PDB entry 7WBV | electron microscopy, 4.10 A resolution (low resolution: residue-level contacts below are approximate; hydrogen-bond / salt-bridge calls are withheld) | chains A and P of the 26 polymer chains in the assembly

# Chain A
Molecule: DNA-directed RNA polymerase subunit
From: Komagataella phaffii
Notes: EC 2.7.7.6
UniProtKB: C4R4Y0 (C4R4Y0_KOMPG); residue numbers follow UniProt; this construct covers 1-1743
Amino-acid sequence (1743 residues; each row starts with the number of its first residue):
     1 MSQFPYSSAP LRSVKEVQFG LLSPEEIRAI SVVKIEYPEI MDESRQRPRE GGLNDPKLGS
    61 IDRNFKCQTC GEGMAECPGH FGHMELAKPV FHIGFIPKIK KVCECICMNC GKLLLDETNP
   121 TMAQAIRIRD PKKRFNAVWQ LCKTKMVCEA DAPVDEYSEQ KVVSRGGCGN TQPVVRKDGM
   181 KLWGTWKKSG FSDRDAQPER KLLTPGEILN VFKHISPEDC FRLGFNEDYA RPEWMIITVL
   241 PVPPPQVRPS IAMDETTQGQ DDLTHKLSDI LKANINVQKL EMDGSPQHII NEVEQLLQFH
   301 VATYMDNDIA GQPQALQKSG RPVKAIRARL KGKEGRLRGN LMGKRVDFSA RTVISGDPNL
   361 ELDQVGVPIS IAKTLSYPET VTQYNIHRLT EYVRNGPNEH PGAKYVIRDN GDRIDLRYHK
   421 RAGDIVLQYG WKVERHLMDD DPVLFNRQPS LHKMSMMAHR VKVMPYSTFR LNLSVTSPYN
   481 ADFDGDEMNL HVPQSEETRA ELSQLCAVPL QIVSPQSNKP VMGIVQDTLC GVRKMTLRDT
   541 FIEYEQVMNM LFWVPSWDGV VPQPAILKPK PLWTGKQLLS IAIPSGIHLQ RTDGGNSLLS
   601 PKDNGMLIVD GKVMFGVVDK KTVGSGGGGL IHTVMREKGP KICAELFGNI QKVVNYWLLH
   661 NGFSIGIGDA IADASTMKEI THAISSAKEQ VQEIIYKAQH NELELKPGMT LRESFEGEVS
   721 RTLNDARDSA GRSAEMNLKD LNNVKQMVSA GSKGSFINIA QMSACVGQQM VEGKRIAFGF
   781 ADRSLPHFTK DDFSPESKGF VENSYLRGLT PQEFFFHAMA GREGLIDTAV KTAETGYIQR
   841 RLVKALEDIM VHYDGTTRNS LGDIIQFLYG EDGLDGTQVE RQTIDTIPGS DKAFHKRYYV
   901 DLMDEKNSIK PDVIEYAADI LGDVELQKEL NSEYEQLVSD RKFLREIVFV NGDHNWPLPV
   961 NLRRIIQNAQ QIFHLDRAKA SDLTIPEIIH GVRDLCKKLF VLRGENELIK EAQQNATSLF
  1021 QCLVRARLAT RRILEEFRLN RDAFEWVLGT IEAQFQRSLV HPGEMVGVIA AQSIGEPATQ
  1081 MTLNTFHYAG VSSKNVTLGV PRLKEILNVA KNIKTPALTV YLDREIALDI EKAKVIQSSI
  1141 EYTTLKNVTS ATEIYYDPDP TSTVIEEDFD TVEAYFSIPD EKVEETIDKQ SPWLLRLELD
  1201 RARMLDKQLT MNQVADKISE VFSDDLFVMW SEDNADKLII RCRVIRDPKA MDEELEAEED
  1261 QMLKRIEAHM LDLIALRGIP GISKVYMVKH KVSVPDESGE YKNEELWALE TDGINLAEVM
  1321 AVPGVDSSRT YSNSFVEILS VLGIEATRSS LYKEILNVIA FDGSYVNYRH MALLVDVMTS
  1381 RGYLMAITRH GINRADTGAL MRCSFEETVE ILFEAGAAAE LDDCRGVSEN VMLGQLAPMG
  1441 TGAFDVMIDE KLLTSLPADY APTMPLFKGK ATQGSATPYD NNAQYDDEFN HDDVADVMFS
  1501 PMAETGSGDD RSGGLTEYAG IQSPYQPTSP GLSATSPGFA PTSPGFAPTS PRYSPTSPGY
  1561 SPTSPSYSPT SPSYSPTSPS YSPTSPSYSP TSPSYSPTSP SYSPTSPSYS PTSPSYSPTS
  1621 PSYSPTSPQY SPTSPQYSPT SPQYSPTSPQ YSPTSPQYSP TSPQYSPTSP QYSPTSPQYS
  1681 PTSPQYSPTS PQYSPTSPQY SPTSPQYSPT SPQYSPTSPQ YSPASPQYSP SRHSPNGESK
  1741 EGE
Not modelled in the structure: 1, 154-162, 190-193, 1082-1094, 1178-1189, 1246-1257, 1464-1743
Metal / ion sites: Zn2+ site 1: Cys67, Cys70, Cys77, His80; Zn2+ site 2: Cys107, Cys110, Cys168; Mg2+: Asp484 (shared with U10(P) of chain P)

# Chain P
Molecule: 16-nt RNA strand
Sequence (16 nucleotides; row label = number of the first residue in the row; numbers below 1 keep their minus sign (U-5 is residue -5)):
    -5 UGGCCGUUUU CGUUGU
Metal / ion sites: Mg2+: U10 (shared with Asp484(A) of chain A)

# Chain A / chain P interface
Residue-residue contacts - 10 pairs, chain A then chain P:
  Arg63(A) with C-2(P)
  Ile251(A) with U2(P)
  Ala252(A) with U1(P)
  Met253(A) with U1(P)
  Glu255(A) with G0(P)
  Arg321(A) with U4(P)
  Tyr418(A) with C-2(P)
  Arg447(A) with U10(P)
  Asp484(A) with U10(P)
  Asp486(A) with U10(P)
Also at the interface, not in a pair above, chain A (13 interface residues in all): Asp482, Gly485, Glu487
Also at the interface, not in a pair above, chain P (8 interface residues in all): C-1, G9

# Overview
13 residues of chain A and 8 residues of chain P are in contact. Cys67(A), Cys70(A), Cys77(A) and His80(A)
coordinate Zn2+ site 1. Cys107(A), Cys110(A) and Cys168(A) coordinate Zn2+ site 2.
Chain A is DNA-directed RNA polymerase subunit (Komagataella phaffii) and chain P is a 16-nt RNA strand; the
structure, RNA polymerase II elongation complex bound with Elf1 and Spt4/5, stalled at SHL(-4) of the
nucleosome, was determined by electron microscopy together with 7WBW, 7WBX and 8HE5 from the same study.
